6RDF - chains 1 and 7 of the 13 polymer chains in the assembly; structure by electron microscopy, 3.20 A resolution.

[Chain 1]
Protein: ATP synthase associated protein ASA1
From: Polytomella sp. Pringsheim 198.80
UniProtKB: Q85JD5 (Q85JD5_9CHLO); numbering as in UniProt (aligned over 1-618)
Amino-acid sequence (618 residues; numbered 1 to 618; the number before each row is that of its first residue):
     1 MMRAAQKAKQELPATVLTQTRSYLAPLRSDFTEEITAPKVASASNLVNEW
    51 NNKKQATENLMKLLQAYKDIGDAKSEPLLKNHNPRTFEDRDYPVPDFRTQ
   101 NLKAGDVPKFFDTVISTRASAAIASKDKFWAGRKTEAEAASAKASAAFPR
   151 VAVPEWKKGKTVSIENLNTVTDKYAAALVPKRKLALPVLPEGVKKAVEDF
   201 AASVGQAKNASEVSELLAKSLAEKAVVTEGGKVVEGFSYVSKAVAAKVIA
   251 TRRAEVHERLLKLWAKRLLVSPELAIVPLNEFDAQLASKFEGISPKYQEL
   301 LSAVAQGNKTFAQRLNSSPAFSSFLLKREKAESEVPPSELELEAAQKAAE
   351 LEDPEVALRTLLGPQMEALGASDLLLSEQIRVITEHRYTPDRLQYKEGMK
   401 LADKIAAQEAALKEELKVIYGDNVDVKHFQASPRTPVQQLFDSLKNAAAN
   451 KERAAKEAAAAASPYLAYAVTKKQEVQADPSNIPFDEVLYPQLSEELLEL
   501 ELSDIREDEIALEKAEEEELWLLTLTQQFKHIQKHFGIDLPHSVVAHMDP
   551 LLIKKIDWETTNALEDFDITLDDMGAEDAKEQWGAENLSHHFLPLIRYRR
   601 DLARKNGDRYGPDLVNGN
Disordered / not traced: 1-22, 618

[Chain 7]
Protein: Mitochondrial ATP synthase associated protein ASA7
From: Polytomella sp. Pringsheim 198.80
UniProtKB: D8V7I2 (D8V7I2_9CHLO); numbering as in UniProt (aligned over 1-190)
Amino-acid sequence (190 residues; row label = number of the first residue in the row):
     1 MSSVRAGVEAGRRDLTTFTFSGLQDAPVAALSGSIKLNVAAKAGKAEVTV
    51 AAGAAKAATQVSAAALRKLSGSKISLAEVARISVLHSSIQNYLLSLSNER
   101 YQLLSQWPDFTTMYGKDFYYRAHPEDLKKFYDAADEYYKLYETVTEFDSL
   151 SALASQVVPNYAARRRSTVHPAIGSTVADGAFTNFLLSKQ
Disordered / not traced: 1-14

[Interface between chain 1 and chain 7]
Residue-residue contacts (110; chain 1 residue first):
  Tyr23(1) - Arg81(7)
  Tyr23(1) - Ile82(7)
  Tyr23(1) - His86(7)
  Tyr23(1) - Ser151(7)
  Tyr23(1) - Ala152(7)  hydrophobic
  Tyr23(1) - Ser155(7)
  Leu24(1) - Ser155(7)
  Ala25(1) - Ser155(7)
  Ala25(1) - Pro159(7)  hydrophobic
  Pro26(1) - Pro159(7)
  Arg28(1) - Pro159(7)  hydrogen bond (side chain-backbone)
  Arg28(1) - Asn160(7)  hydrogen bond
  Arg28(1) - Ala163(7)
  Arg28(1) - Arg166(7)  hydrogen bond (backbone-side chain)
  Asp30(1) - Ala163(7)
  Asp30(1) - Arg166(7)  salt bridge
  Phe31(1) - Arg166(7)
  Phe31(1) - Thr168(7)
  Thr32(1) - Ala163(7)  hydrogen bond (side chain-backbone)
  Thr32(1) - Arg164(7)
  Thr32(1) - Arg166(7)  hydrogen bond (backbone-backbone)
  Thr32(1) - Ser167(7)  hydrogen bond (backbone-side chain)
  Thr32(1) - Thr168(7)  hydrogen bond (backbone-backbone)
  Glu33(1) - Thr168(7)
  Ile35(1) - Val169(7)  hydrophobic
  Ile35(1) - Ile173(7)  hydrophobic
  Ile35(1) - Gly174(7)
  Thr36(1) - Arg164(7)  hydrogen bond (backbone-side chain)
  Thr36(1) - Ser175(7)
  Ala37(1) - Ser175(7)
  Pro38(1) - Arg164(7)
  Leu46(1) - Arg100(7)
  Trp50(1) - Arg100(7)
  Trp50(1) - Leu103(7)  hydrophobic
  Trp50(1) - Leu104(7)  hydrophobic
  Trp50(1) - Trp107(7)
  Trp50(1) - Leu140(7)
  Lys53(1) - Trp107(7)
  Lys53(1) - Glu136(7)  salt bridge
  Lys54(1) - Gln106(7)
  Lys54(1) - Trp107(7)
  Thr57(1) - Trp107(7)
  Thr57(1) - Ala133(7)
  Glu58(1) - Pro108(7)
  Leu60(1) - Asp126(7)
  Leu60(1) - Lys129(7)
  Leu60(1) - Phe130(7)  hydrophobic
  Leu60(1) - Ala133(7)  hydrophobic
  Met61(1) - Pro108(7)  hydrophobic
  Met61(1) - Asp109(7)
  Met61(1) - Phe110(7)  hydrophobic
  Met61(1) - Met113(7)
  Met61(1) - Phe130(7)  hydrophobic
  Leu63(1) - Asp126(7)
  Leu64(1) - Phe118(7)
  Leu64(1) - Ala122(7)  hydrophobic
  Leu64(1) - Asp126(7)
  Leu64(1) - Phe130(7)  hydrophobic
  Gln65(1) - Met113(7)
  Gln65(1) - Phe118(7)
  Tyr67(1) - Arg121(7)
  Tyr67(1) - Ala122(7)  hydrophobic
  Tyr67(1) - His123(7)
  Tyr67(1) - Asp126(7)  hydrogen bond
  Lys68(1) - Asp117(7)  salt bridge
  Lys68(1) - Phe118(7)
  Lys68(1) - Arg121(7)
  Gly71(1) - Arg121(7)  hydrogen bond (backbone-side chain)
  Asp72(1) - Arg121(7)  salt bridge
  Glu76(1) - Arg121(7)  hydrogen bond (backbone-side chain)
  Pro77(1) - Arg121(7)
  Leu78(1) - Tyr120(7)
  Leu78(1) - Arg121(7)
  Leu79(1) - Tyr120(7)  hydrophobic
  His82(1) - Tyr120(7)  hydrogen bond (side chain-backbone)
  His82(1) - Ala122(7)
  Trp130(1) - Arg121(7)
  Trp130(1) - Ala122(7)
  Trp130(1) - His123(7)  hydrogen bond (backbone-side chain)
  Lys134(1) - Asp126(7)  salt bridge
  Phe148(1) - Met113(7)  hydrophobic
  Pro149(1) - Pro108(7)
  Pro149(1) - Asp109(7)  hydrogen bond (backbone-backbone)
  Arg150(1) - Gln106(7)  hydrogen bond (side chain-backbone)
  Arg150(1) - Trp107(7)
  Arg150(1) - Pro108(7)
  Arg150(1) - Asp109(7)
  Val151(1) - Trp107(7)  hydrogen bond (backbone-backbone)
  Val151(1) - Pro108(7)
  Val151(1) - Asp109(7)
  Val151(1) - Tyr137(7)
  Val153(1) - Ser105(7)
  Val153(1) - Tyr137(7)
  Val153(1) - Tyr141(7)  hydrophobic
  Pro154(1) - Tyr101(7)  hydrogen bond (backbone-side chain)
  Pro154(1) - Tyr141(7)
  Trp156(1) - Leu94(7)
  Trp156(1) - Ser97(7)
  Trp156(1) - Asn98(7)
  Trp156(1) - Tyr101(7)  hydrophobic
  Trp156(1) - Gln102(7)  hydrogen bond (backbone-side chain)
  Trp156(1) - Phe147(7)  hydrophobic
  Lys157(1) - Asn98(7)  hydrogen bond (backbone-side chain)
  Lys158(1) - Asn98(7)
  Lys158(1) - Glu99(7)  salt bridge
  Asp486(1) - Lys116(7)  salt bridge
  Tyr490(1) - Gly115(7)
  Tyr490(1) - Lys116(7)  hydrogen bond (side chain-backbone)
  Tyr490(1) - Asp117(7)
  Leu493(1) - Tyr120(7)  hydrophobic
Interface residues without a listed pair, chain 1 (52 interface residues in all): Ser29, Val47, Asn51, Lys126, Ala131
Interface residues without a listed pair, chain 7 (56 interface residues in all): Ser95, Tyr119, Pro124, Leu127, Val144, Ala178

[Summary]
Chain 1 and chain 7 form an interface of 52 and 56 residues respectively, with 20 hydrogen bonds and 7 salt
bridges. Polar pairs include Asp30(1)-Arg166(7), Lys53(1)-Glu136(7) and Lys68(1)-Asp117(7).
Here chain 1 is ATP synthase associated protein ASA1 and chain 7 is Mitochondrial ATP synthase associated
protein ASA7, both from Polytomella sp. Pringsheim 198.80. Entry 6RDF (CryoEM structure of Polytomella F-ATP
synthase, Primary rotary state 3, monomer-masked refinement) was determined by electron microscopy, deposited
together with 6RD4, 6RD5, 6RD6, 6RD7, 6RD8, 6RD9 and 46 further entries.
